PDB entry 5XLZ | X-ray diffraction, 2.30 A resolution | chains A and F of the 6 polymer chains in the assembly

== Chain A ==
Name: Tubulin alpha-1B chain
Source organism: Bos taurus
UniProtKB: P81947 (TBA1B_BOVIN); numbering as in UniProt (aligned over 1-450)
Chain sequence (450 residues; row label = number of the first residue in the row):
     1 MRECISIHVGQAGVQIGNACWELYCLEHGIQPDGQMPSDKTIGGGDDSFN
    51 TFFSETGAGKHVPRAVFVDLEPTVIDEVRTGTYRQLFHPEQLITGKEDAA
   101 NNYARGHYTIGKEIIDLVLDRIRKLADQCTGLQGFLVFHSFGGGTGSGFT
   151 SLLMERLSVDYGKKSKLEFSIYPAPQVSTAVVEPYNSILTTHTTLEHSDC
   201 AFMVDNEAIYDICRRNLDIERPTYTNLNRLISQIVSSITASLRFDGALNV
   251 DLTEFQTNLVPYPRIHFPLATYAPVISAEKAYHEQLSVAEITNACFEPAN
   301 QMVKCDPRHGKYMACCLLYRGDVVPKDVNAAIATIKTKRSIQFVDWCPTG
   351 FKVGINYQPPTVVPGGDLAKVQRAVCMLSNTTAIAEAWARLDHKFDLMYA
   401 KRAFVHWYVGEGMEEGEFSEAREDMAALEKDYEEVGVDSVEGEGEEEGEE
Unresolved in the structure: 438-450

== Chain F ==
Name: Tubulin Tyrosine ligase
Source organism: Gallus gallus
UniProtKB: E1BQ43 (E1BQ43_CHICK); residue numbers follow UniProt; this construct covers 1-378
Chain sequence (384 residues; numbered 1 to 384; the number before each row is that of its first residue):
     1 MYTFVVRDENSSVYAEVSRLLLATGQWKRLRKDNPRFNLMLGERNRLPFG
    51 RLGHEPGLVQLVNYYRGADKLCRKASLVKLIKTSPELSESCTWFPESYVI
   101 YPTNLKTPVAPAQNGIRHLINNTRTDEREVFLAAYNRRREGREGNVWIAK
   151 SSAGAKGEGILISSEASELLDFIDEQGQVHVIQKYLEKPLLLEPGHRKFD
   201 IRSWVLVDHLYNIYLYREGVLRTSSEPYNSANFQDKTCHLTNHCIQKEYS
   251 KNYGRYEEGNEMFFEEFNQYLMDALNTTLENSILLQIKHIIRSCLMCIEP
   301 AISTKHLHYQSFQLFGFDFMVDEELKVWLIEVNGAPACAQKLYAELCQGI
   351 VDVAISSVFPLADTGQKTSQPTSIFIKLHHHHHH
Unresolved in the structure: 104-125, 150-160, 248-251, 363-371, 381-384
Construct notes: expression tag (379-384)

== How chain A and chain F interact ==
Pairs across the interface - 24 pairs, chain A then chain F:
  Q176(A) - P56(F)
  E207(A) - H54(F)  salt bridge
  E297(A) - H306(F)
  K304(A) - H54(F)
  K304(A) - H308(F)
  C305(A) - H308(F)
  D306(A) - R66(F)
  D306(A) - L307(F)
  R308(A) - P300(F)  hydrogen bond (side chain-backbone)
  R308(A) - A301(F)
  R308(A) - I302(F)
  R308(A) - S303(F)  hydrogen bond (side chain-backbone)
  R308(A) - L307(F)
  H309(A) - R66(F)  hydrogen bond (side chain-backbone)
  H309(A) - G67(F)
  H309(A) - A301(F)  hydrogen bond (side chain-backbone)
  K338(A) - P300(F)
  S340(A) - A301(F)
  E386(A) - G50(F)
  E386(A) - R66(F)  salt bridge
  R390(A) - G50(F)
  R390(A) - H54(F)
  H393(A) - R51(F)
  E433(A) - R46(F)  salt bridge
Other interface residues (no listed pair), chain A (15 interface residues in all): P298
Other interface residues (no listed pair), chain F (15 interface residues in all): G53

== In short ==
Chain A and chain F each contribute 15 residues to their interface; the contacts include 4 hydrogen bonds and
3 salt bridges. Polar contacts include E207(A)-H54(F), E386(A)-R66(F) and E433(A)-R46(F).
Here chain A is Tubulin alpha-1B chain (Bos taurus) and chain F is Tubulin Tyrosine ligase (Gallus gallus).
Entry 5XLZ (The crystal structure of tubulin complexed with a benzylidene derivative of 9(10H)-anthracenone)
was determined by X-ray diffraction.
